5AFW - chains A and B; structure by X-ray diffraction, 1.60 A resolution.

Chain A:
Name: Chromodomain-helicase-DNA-binding protein 1
From: Homo sapiens
Notes: EC 3.6.4.12
UniProt: O14646 (CHD1_HUMAN); residue numbers follow UniProt; this construct covers 270-443
Chain sequence (174 residues; each row starts with the number of its first residue):
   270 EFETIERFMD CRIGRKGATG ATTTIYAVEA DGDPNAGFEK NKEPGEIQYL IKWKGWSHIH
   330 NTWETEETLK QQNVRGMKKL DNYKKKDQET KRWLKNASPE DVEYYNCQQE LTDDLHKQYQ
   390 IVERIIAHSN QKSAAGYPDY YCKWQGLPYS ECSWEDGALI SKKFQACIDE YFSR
Unresolved in the structure: 363-373

Chain B:
Name: Lysine-specific histone demethylase 1A
From: Homo sapiens
Notes: EC 1.-.-.-
UniProt: O60341 (KDM1A_HUMAN); residues 108-119 here = UniProt positions 108-119
Chain sequence (12 residues; row label = number of the first residue in the row):
   108 RRTSRRKRAK VE
Unresolved in the structure: 108-109, 117-119
Modified positions: Lys114 (n-dimethyl-lysine; MLY)

Interface between chain A and chain B:
Pairs across the interface - 21 pairs, chain A then chain B:
  Glu272(A) with Lys114(B)
  Ala290(A) with Lys114(B); Arg115(B); Ala116(B)
  Thr293(A) with Lys114(B)
  Tyr295(A) with Arg113(B); Lys114(B), hydrogen bond (side chain-backbone)
  Trp322(A) with Lys114(B)
  Gly324(A) with Arg112(B), hydrogen bond (backbone-side chain)
  Trp325(A) with Arg112(B); Arg113(B); Lys114(B)
  His329(A) with Arg112(B); Lys114(B)
  Asp408(A) with Thr110(B), hydrogen bond (side chain-backbone); Ser111(B), hydrogen bond
  Trp423(A) with Thr110(B); Ser111(B)
  Glu424(A) with Ser111(B)
  Asp425(A) with Ser111(B), hydrogen bond (backbone-side chain)
  Leu428(A) with Arg113(B)
Also at the interface, not in a pair above, chain A (16 interface residues in all): Thr331, Gln341, Lys431

Summary:
Chain A and chain B form an interface of 16 and 7 residues respectively; the contacts include 5 hydrogen
bonds. Polar contacts include Tyr295(A)-Lys114(B), Gly324(A)-Arg112(B) and Asp408(A)-Thr110(B).
Here chain A is Chromodomain-helicase-DNA-binding protein 1 and chain B is Lysine-specific histone demethylase
1A, both from Homo sapiens. Entry 5AFW (Assembly of methylated LSD1 and CHD1 drives AR-dependent transcription
and translocation) was determined by X-ray diffraction.
